PDB entry 8W8P | X-ray diffraction, 3.17 A resolution | chains C and D of the 9 polymer chains in the assembly

[Chain C]
Name: DNA-directed RNA polymerase subunit beta
Organism: Thermus thermophilus HB8
Notes: EC 2.7.7.6
UniProt: Q8RQE9 (RPOB_THET8); residue numbers follow UniProt; this construct covers 1-1119
Amino-acid sequence (1119 residues; row label = number of the first residue in the row):
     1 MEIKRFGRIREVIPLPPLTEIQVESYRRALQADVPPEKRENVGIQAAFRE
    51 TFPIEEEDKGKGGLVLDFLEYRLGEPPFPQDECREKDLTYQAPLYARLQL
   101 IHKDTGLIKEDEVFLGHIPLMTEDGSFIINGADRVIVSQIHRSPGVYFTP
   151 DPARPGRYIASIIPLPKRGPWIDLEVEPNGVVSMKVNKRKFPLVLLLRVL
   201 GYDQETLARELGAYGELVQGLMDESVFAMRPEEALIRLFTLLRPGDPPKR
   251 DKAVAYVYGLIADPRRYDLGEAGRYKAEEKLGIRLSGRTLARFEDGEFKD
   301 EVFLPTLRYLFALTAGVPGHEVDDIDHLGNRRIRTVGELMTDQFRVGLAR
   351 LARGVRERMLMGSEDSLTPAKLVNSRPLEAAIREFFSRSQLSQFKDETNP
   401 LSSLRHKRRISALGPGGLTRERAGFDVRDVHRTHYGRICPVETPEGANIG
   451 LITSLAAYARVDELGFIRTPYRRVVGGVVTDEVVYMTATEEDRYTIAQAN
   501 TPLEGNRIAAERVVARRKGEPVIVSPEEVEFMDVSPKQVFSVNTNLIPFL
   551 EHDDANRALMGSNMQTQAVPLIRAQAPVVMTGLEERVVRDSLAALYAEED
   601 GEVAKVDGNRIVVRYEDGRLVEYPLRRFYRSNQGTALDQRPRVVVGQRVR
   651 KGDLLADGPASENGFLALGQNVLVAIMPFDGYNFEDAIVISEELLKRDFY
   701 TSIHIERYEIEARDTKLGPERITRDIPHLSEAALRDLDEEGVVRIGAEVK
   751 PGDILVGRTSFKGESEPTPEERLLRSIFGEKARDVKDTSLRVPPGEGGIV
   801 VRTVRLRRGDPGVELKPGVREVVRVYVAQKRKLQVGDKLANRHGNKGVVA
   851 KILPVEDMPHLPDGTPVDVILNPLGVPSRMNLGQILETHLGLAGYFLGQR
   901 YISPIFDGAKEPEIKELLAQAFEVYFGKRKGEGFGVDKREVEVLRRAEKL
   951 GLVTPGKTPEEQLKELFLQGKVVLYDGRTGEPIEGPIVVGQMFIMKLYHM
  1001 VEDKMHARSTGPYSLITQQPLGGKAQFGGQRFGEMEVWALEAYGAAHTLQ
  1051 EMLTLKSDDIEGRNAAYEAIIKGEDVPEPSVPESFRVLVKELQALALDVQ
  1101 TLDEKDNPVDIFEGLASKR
Disordered / not traced: 57-62, 1119
Residues lining bound ligands: CMPcPP (2TM; 5'-O-[(S)-hydroxy{[(S)-hydroxy(phosphonooxy)phosphoryl]methyl}phosphoryl]cytidine): R557, S878, R879

[Chain D]
Name: DNA-directed RNA polymerase subunit beta'
Organism: Thermus thermophilus HB8
Notes: EC 2.7.7.6
UniProt: Q8RQE8 (RPOC_THET8); residue numbers follow UniProt; this construct covers 1-1524
Amino-acid sequence (1524 residues; row label = number of the first residue in the row):
     1 MKKEVRKVRIALASPEKIRSWSYGEVEKPETINYRTLKPERDGLFDERIF
    51 GPIKDYECACGKYKRQRFEGKVCERCGVEVTKSIVRRYRMGHIELATPAA
   101 HIWFVKDVPSKIGTLLDLSATELEQVLYFSKYIVLDPKGAILNGVPVEKR
   151 QLLTDEEYRELRYGKQETYPLPPGVDALVKDGEEVVKGQELAPGVVSRLD
   201 GVALYRFPRRVRVEYVKKERAGLRLPLAAWVEKEAYKPGEILAELPEPYL
   251 FRAEEEGVVELKELEEGAFLVLRREDEPVATYFLPVGMTPLVVHGEIVEK
   301 GQPLAEAKGLLRMPRQVRAAQVEAEEEGETVYLTLFLEWTEPKDYRVQPH
   351 MNVVVPEGARVEAGDKIVAAIDPEEEVIAEAEGVVHLHEPASILVVKARV
   401 YPFEDDVEVSTGDRVAPGDVLADGGKVKSDVYGRVEVDLVRNVVRVVESY
   451 DIDARMGAEAIQQLLKELDLEALEKELLEEMKHPSRARRAKARKRLEVVR
   501 AFLDSGNRPEWMILEAVPVLPPDLRPMVQVDGGRFATSDLNDLYRRLINR
   551 NNRLKKLLAQGAPEIIIRNEKRMLQEAVDALLDNGRRGAPVTNPGSDRPL
   601 RSLTDILSGKQGRFRQNLLGKRVDYSGRSVIVVGPQLKLHQCGLPKRMAL
   651 ELFKPFLLKKMEEKGIAPNVKAARRMLERQRDIKDEVWDALEEVIHGKVV
   701 LLNRAPTLHRLGIQAFQPVLVEGQSIQLHPLVCEAFNADFDGDQMAVHVP
   751 LSSFAQAEARIQMLSAHNLLSPASGEPLAKPSRDIILGLYYITQVRKEKK
   801 GAGLEFATPEEALAAHERGEVALNAPIKVAGRETSVGRLKYVFANPDEAL
   851 LAVAHGIVDLQDVVTVRYMGKRLETSPGRILFARIVAEAVEDEKVAWELI
   901 QLDVPQEKNSLKDLVYQAFLRLGMEKTARLLDALKYYGFTFSTTSGITIG
   951 IDDAVIPEEKKQYLEEADRKLLQIEQAYEMGFLTDRERYDQILQLWTETT
  1001 EKVTQAVFKNFEENYPFNPLYVMAQSGARGNPQQIRQLCGLRGLMQKPSG
  1051 ETFEVPVRSSFREGLTVLEYFISSHGARKGGADTALRTADSGYLTRKLVD
  1101 VTHEIVVREADCGTTNYISVPLFQPDEVTRSLRLRKRADIEAGLYGRVLA
  1151 REVEVLGVRLEEGRYLSMDDVHLLIKAAEAGEIQEVPVRSPLTCQTRYGV
  1201 CQKCYGYDLSMARPVSIGEAVGIVAAQSIGEPGTQLTMRTFHTGGVAGAA
  1251 DITQGLPRVIELFEARRPKAKAVISEIDGVVRIEETEEKLSVFVESEGFS
  1301 KEYKLPKEARLLVKDGDYVEAGQPLTRGAIDPHQLLEAKGPEAVERYLVE
  1351 EIQKVYRAQGVKLHDKHIEIVVRQMMKYVEVTDPGDSRLLEGQVLEKWDV
  1401 EALNERLIAEGKTPVAWKPLLMGVTKSALSTKSWLSAASFQNTTHVLTEA
  1451 AIAGKKDELIGLKENVILGRLIPAGTGSDFVRFTQVVDQKTLKAIEEARK
  1501 EAVEAKERPAARRGVKREQPGKQA
Disordered / not traced: 1-2, 1248-1250, 1503-1524
Metal / ion sites: Zn2+ site 1: C58, C60, C73, C76; Mg2+ site 1: D739, D741, D743 (shared with 1 residue of chain I); Mg2+ site 2 near K840 (its only coordinating residue here); Mg2+ site 3 near W897 (its only coordinating residue here); Zn2+ site 2: C1112, C1194, C1201, C1204
Residues lining bound ligands: CMPcPP (2TM; 5'-O-[(S)-hydroxy{[(S)-hydroxy(phosphonooxy)phosphoryl]methyl}phosphoryl]cytidine): R704, P706, N737, D739, D741, R1029, Q1235, M1238, R1239, T1240

[How chain C and chain D interact]
Pairs across the interface (389):
  F425(C) with D1083(D); R1087(D)
  R428(C) with R1078(D), hydrogen bond (backbone-side chain); L1086(D)
  D429(C) with K1079(D)
  V430(C) with P1048(D); F1071(D), hydrophobic; S1074(D); H1075(D), hydrogen bond (backbone-side chain); R1078(D)
  H431(C) with F1071(D); H1075(D)
  R432(C) with F1071(D)
  Y435(C) with F1071(D)
  P440(C) with F1071(D), hydrophobic; S1074(D); R1078(D)
  T443(C) with R1078(D)
  G446(C) with A1085(D)
  G450(C) with R1078(D)
  Q498(C) with V1067(D); L1068(D), hydrogen bond (side chain-backbone)
  E520(C) with K1047(D), salt bridge; F1053(D)
  P521(C) with L1068(D), hydrophobic; I1072(D), hydrophobic
  P536(C) with V1067(D), hydrophobic
  V539(C) with V1067(D), hydrophobic
  F540(C) with Y1070(D), hydrophobic
  L550(C) with Y1070(D)
  E551(C) with G1064(D); L1065(D), hydrogen bond (backbone-backbone)
  H552(C) with F1061(D), hydrogen bond (side chain-backbone); R1062(D), hydrogen bond (side chain-backbone); E1063(D); G1064(D), hydrogen bond (side chain-backbone)
  D553(C) with F1061(D); Y1070(D), hydrogen bond (backbone-side chain)
  D554(C) with R1042(D), salt bridge; F1061(D); Y1070(D)
  A555(C) with Y1070(D); A1077(D), hydrophobic
  N556(C) with H1242(D)
  A558(C) with Y1070(D)
  I676(C) with I947(D); T948(D), hydrogen bond (backbone-side chain)
  M677(C) with I947(D)
  P678(C) with D784(D); S942(D); T943(D); I947(D)
  F679(C) with T943(D)
  D680(C) with P635(D); F939(D); T940(D); T943(D), hydrogen bond (backbone-side chain)
  G681(C) with V633(D); P635(D); F939(D)
  Y682(C) with V633(D); P635(D)
  N683(C) with D784(D)
  F684(C) with V633(D), hydrophobic; P730(D); F740(D); S782(D); R783(D); D784(D); F939(D), hydrophobic
  E685(C) with D739(D); F740(D), hydrogen bond (backbone-backbone); R783(D), salt bridge; R1029(D), salt bridge
  D686(C) with D739(D); R1029(D), salt bridge
  A687(C) with V633(D), hydrophobic; F740(D)
  R713(C) with D531(D); G532(D); G533(D)
  K716(C) with R35(D), hydrogen bond (side chain-backbone); L37(D)
  R735(C) with R681(D)
  E748(C) with R681(D)
  P751(C) with R679(D); Q680(D), hydrogen bond (backbone-backbone)
  D753(C) with R679(D), salt bridge; R681(D), salt bridge
  E766(C) with K64(D); R65(D), salt bridge
  P767(C) with R65(D), hydrogen bond (backbone-side chain)
  P769(C) with R65(D)
  Q834(C) with Q724(D), hydrogen bond
  V835(C) with S725(D), hydrogen bond (backbone-side chain)
  G836(C) with V630(D); S725(D)
  K838(C) with D741(D)
  K846(C) with D741(D)
  G847(C) with F740(D)
  V848(C) with V630(D), hydrophobic; I631(D); V632(D), hydrophobic; F740(D), hydrogen bond (backbone-backbone)
  V849(C) with V632(D)
  A850(C) with V632(D), hydrophobic; V633(D), hydrophobic
  N872(C) with D784(D), hydrogen bond
  P873(C) with I947(D); I949(D), hydrophobic
  L874(C) with R783(D); D784(D); M1023(D), hydrophobic; A1028(D); R1029(D), hydrogen bond (backbone-side chain)
  P877(C) with M1023(D), hydrophobic; Q1034(D)
  S878(C) with R1029(D), hydrogen bond; Q1034(D); H1242(D), hydrogen bond (backbone-side chain)
  R879(C) with R1029(D)
  M880(C) with Q1034(D); Q1037(D), hydrogen bond; R1042(D); F1061(D), hydrophobic; H1242(D)
  L882(C) with L1038(D), hydrophobic; F1061(D), hydrophobic; R1062(D)
  I885(C) with I949(D); G950(D); I951(D)
  L886(C) with I951(D), hydrophobic
  H889(C) with G950(D); I951(D), hydrogen bond (side chain-backbone)
  F906(C) with L1065(D); T1066(D); V1067(D); Y1070(D), hydrophobic
  E911(C) with I951(D); R1062(D), salt bridge
  K915(C) with D952(D), salt bridge
  R945(C) with D859(D), salt bridge
  R946(C) with Y791(D), hydrogen bond; R796(D); D859(D), salt bridge; Q861(D)
  K949(C) with R796(D)
  L950(C) with F1017(D), hydrophobic
  Q969(C) with D952(D)
  K971(C) with T948(D); D953(D), salt bridge
  I983(C) with T943(D); T944(D); G946(D)
  E984(C) with Y791(D), hydrogen bond; Q861(D), hydrogen bond; T944(D), hydrogen bond (backbone-backbone); S945(D)
  G985(C) with G946(D)
  P986(C) with T948(D)
  I987(C) with G946(D); I947(D); T948(D)
  V988(C) with T948(D), hydrogen bond (backbone-side chain); I949(D); G950(D)
  V1001(C) with S629(D); V630(D), hydrophobic; Q724(D); S725(D)
  E1002(C) with Q724(D)
  K1004(C) with R628(D); Q744(D)
  M1005(C) with R628(D); S629(D); R647(D); M648(D), hydrophobic; Q724(D)
  H1006(C) with G627(D); R628(D), hydrogen bond (backbone-backbone)
  A1007(C) with S626(D); G627(D); M648(D), hydrophobic; E651(D); L652(D), hydrophobic
  R1008(C) with D624(D), salt bridge; Y625(D), hydrogen bond (backbone-backbone); S626(D), hydrogen bond (backbone-backbone); E651(D); L652(D)
  S1009(C) with D624(D); Y625(D), hydrogen bond (backbone-backbone); E651(D), hydrogen bond (backbone-side chain); K654(D); R674(D)
  T1010(C) with D624(D)
  G1011(C) with D624(D), hydrogen bond (backbone-side chain)
  Y1013(C) with D624(D), hydrogen bond
  L1015(C) with R87(D), hydrogen bond (backbone-side chain); V528(D), hydrophobic
  I1016(C) with R87(D), hydrogen bond (backbone-side chain); L524(D)
  T1017(C) with R613(D); N617(D)
  Q1018(C) with R87(D)
  Q1019(C) with N617(D), hydrogen bond (side chain-backbone); K621(D); R622(D), hydrogen bond (side chain-backbone)
  P1020(C) with R622(D); D624(D)
  L1021(C) with R622(D)
  G1022(C) with R622(D)
  F1027(C) with E651(D)
  G1029(C) with R622(D), hydrogen bond (backbone-side chain); V623(D); S626(D)
  Q1030(C) with R622(D); V623(D), hydrogen bond (backbone-backbone); S626(D), hydrogen bond (backbone-side chain); G627(D); R628(D), hydrogen bond; A746(D)
  R1031(C) with R615(D), hydrogen bond (side chain-backbone); Q616(D), hydrogen bond (side chain-backbone); G620(D); K621(D); R622(D)
  F1032(C) with G620(D); K621(D), hydrogen bond (backbone-backbone); I713(D), hydrophobic; H748(D)
  E1034(C) with R615(D), salt bridge; L619(D)
  M1035(C) with T707(D); L708(D), hydrophobic
  E1036(C) with N703(D); T707(D), hydrogen bond; I713(D)
  V1037(C) with L619(D); V1466(D), hydrophobic
  W1038(C) with R1096(D); V1099(D); I1223(D); Q1227(D)
  A1039(C) with T707(D); I713(D), hydrophobic; Q1227(D)
  L1040(C) with I713(D), hydrophobic; M763(D), hydrophobic
  E1041(C) with A1220(D); I1223(D); L1462(D); V1466(D); I1472(D)
  A1042(C) with R710(D); V1224(D), hydrophobic; Q1227(D)
  Y1043(C) with R710(D), hydrogen bond (side chain-backbone); L711(D); I713(D), hydrogen bond (side chain-backbone); Q714(D); Q762(D), hydrogen bond (backbone-side chain); M763(D), hydrophobic; N768(D)
  G1044(C) with Q762(D), hydrogen bond (backbone-side chain); G1475(D); T1476(D), hydrogen bond (backbone-side chain)
  A1045(C) with E758(D); Q762(D); M763(D), hydrophobic
  A1046(C) with E758(D), hydrogen bond (backbone-side chain); L1471(D); I1472(D), hydrophobic; A1474(D); T1476(D), hydrogen bond (backbone-side chain); G1477(D)
  H1047(C) with F754(D); E758(D), salt bridge; L1471(D)
  T1048(C) with L701(D); A755(D), hydrogen bond (side chain-backbone); E758(D), hydrogen bond (backbone-side chain)
  L1049(C) with V1466(D), hydrophobic; I1472(D), hydrophobic
  Q1050(C) with G1469(D); R1470(D); L1471(D), hydrogen bond (side chain-backbone)
  E1051(C) with P750(D); L751(D), hydrogen bond (side chain-backbone); S752(D), hydrogen bond (side chain-backbone); A755(D)
  M1052(C) with V623(D); H748(D)
  L1053(C) with K621(D); V1466(D), hydrophobic
  T1054(C) with G1469(D)
  K1056(C) with V623(D); D624(D), hydrogen bond (backbone-backbone); Y625(D); V749(D), hydrogen bond (side chain-backbone); L751(D)
  S1057(C) with K621(D); R622(D), hydrogen bond (side chain-backbone)
  D1058(C) with N617(D); K621(D)
  Y1067(C) with L658(D); R674(D), hydrogen bond
  I1070(C) with Y625(D); P655(D), hydrophobic; F656(D), hydrophobic; K659(D); L751(D), hydrophobic
  I1071(C) with P655(D); K659(D); V670(D)
  K1072(C) with K659(D)
  D1075(C) with S753(D), hydrogen bond
  V1076(C) with S752(D)
  P1082(C) with L1468(D)
  E1083(C) with R87(D), salt bridge; Y88(D), hydrogen bond
  S1084(C) with N617(D); L618(D)
  F1085(C) with L618(D); L1468(D), hydrophobic
  R1086(C) with Y88(D), hydrogen bond
  V1087(C) with R87(D); L524(D), hydrophobic; R613(D)
  L1088(C) with L607(D), hydrophobic
  K1090(C) with Y88(D), hydrogen bond (side chain-backbone); L520(D); L524(D)
  E1091(C) with L520(D); I606(D); L607(D); R613(D), salt bridge
  L1092(C) with L607(D), hydrophobic
  Q1093(C) with W21(D); M90(D); P518(D)
  A1094(C) with M90(D); P518(D); L520(D), hydrophobic; Y544(D); L603(D), hydrophobic
  L1095(C) with H101(D), hydrogen bond (backbone-side chain); W103(D), hydrophobic; L582(D), hydrophobic; L603(D), hydrophobic
  A1096(C) with A13(D); L514(D), hydrophobic
  L1097(C) with A11(D); L12(D), hydrophobic; W103(D), hydrophobic; A1451(D), hydrophobic
  D1098(C) with R9(D); I10(D); A11(D), hydrogen bond (backbone-backbone); K17(D), salt bridge; W21(D)
  V1099(C) with R9(D); I10(D), hydrophobic
  Q1100(C) with K7(D); V8(D); R9(D), hydrogen bond (backbone-backbone)
  T1101(C) with K7(D)
  L1102(C) with V5(D); R6(D), hydrogen bond (backbone-backbone); K7(D), hydrogen bond (backbone-backbone); R9(D)
  D1103(C) with K3(D); E4(D); R6(D)
  E1104(C) with R6(D)
  D1106(C) with K7(D), salt bridge
  V1109(C) with V5(D), hydrophobic
  F1112(C) with Y88(D), hydrophobic
  L1115(C) with I84(D), hydrophobic; V85(D), hydrophobic; R89(D), hydrogen bond (backbone-side chain)
  A1116(C) with Y23(D); Y88(D)
  S1117(C) with Y23(D), hydrogen bond (backbone-side chain)
  K1118(C) with R19(D); S20(D), hydrogen bond (side chain-backbone); S22(D), hydrogen bond (side chain-backbone); Y23(D)
Also at the interface, not in a pair above, chain C (182 interface residues in all): H434, I449, V514, A515, R516, A732, A733, K750, G752, T768, R772, V876, L968, R978, G1023, G1033, R1063, G1073
Also at the interface, not in a pair above, chain D (202 interface residues in all): I18, E57, K82, F104, P521, D523, R525, P526, Q529, F614, Q636, P645, C733, A738, G742, L787, E798, L1020, V1055, G1081, A1082, T1095, F1241, W1434, L1447, I1467

[Summary]
182 residues of chain C face 202 of chain D across their interface, with 76 hydrogen bonds and 20 salt
bridges. Among the polar pairs are E520(C)-K1047(D), D554(C)-R1042(D) and E685(C)-R783(D). CMPcPP is bound
between chain C and chain D.
Here chain C is DNA-directed RNA polymerase subunit beta and chain D is DNA-directed RNA polymerase subunit
beta', both from Thermus thermophilus HB8. Entry 8W8P (Thermus thermophilus initiation transcription complex
containing CMPcPP in the post-translocated state) was determined by X-ray diffraction together with 8W8N and
8W8O from the same study.
